1A78 - chains A and B; structure by X-ray diffraction, 2.00 A resolution.

# Chain A (and B)
Protein: Galectin-1
From: Bufo arenarum
Notes: chain B of this document is another copy of the same molecule, construct and numbering; everything in this record applies to it too
UniProt: P56217 (LEG1_BUFAR); residue numbers follow UniProt; this construct covers 1-134
Sequence (134 residues; each row starts with the number of its first residue):
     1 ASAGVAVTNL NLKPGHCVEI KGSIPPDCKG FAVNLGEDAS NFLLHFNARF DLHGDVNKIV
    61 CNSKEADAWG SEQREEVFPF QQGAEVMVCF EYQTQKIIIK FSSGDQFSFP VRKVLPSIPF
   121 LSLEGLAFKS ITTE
Curated features (UniProtKB/Swiss-Prot):
  - binding site (a beta-D-galactoside): His-45 to Arg-49, His-53, Asn-62, Trp-69 to Glu-72
  - modified residue: Ala-1 (N-acetylalanine)

# Interface between chain A and chain B
Pairs across the interface (26):
  Gly-4(A) with Asn-9(B), hydrogen bond (backbone-side chain)
  Val-5(A) with Val-7(B), hydrophobic; Thr-8(B); Asn-9(B)
  Ala-6(A) with Ala-6(B); Val-7(B); Thr-8(B), hydrogen bond (backbone-backbone)
  Val-7(A) with Val-5(B), hydrophobic; Ala-6(B)
  Thr-8(A) with Val-5(B); Ala-6(B), hydrogen bond (backbone-backbone)
  Asn-9(A) with Gly-4(B), hydrogen bond (side chain-backbone); Val-5(B)
  Phe-128(A) with Ile-131(B); Thr-133(B)
  Lys-129(A) with Thr-132(B); Thr-133(B), hydrogen bond (backbone-backbone)
  Ser-130(A) with Ile-131(B); Thr-132(B)
  Ile-131(A) with Phe-128(B); Ser-130(B); Ile-131(B), hydrogen bond (backbone-backbone)
  Thr-132(A) with Lys-129(B); Ser-130(B)
  Thr-133(A) with Phe-128(B), hydrogen bond (side chain-backbone); Lys-129(B), hydrogen bond (backbone-backbone)
Also at the interface, not in a pair above, chain A (13 interface residues in all): Leu-10
Also at the interface, not in a pair above, chain B (13 interface residues in all): Leu-10

# Summary
The chain A/chain B interface involves 13 residues from each chain; the contacts include 8 hydrogen bonds.
Polar pairs include Gly-4(A)/Asn-9(B), Thr-133(A)/Phe-128(B) and Ala-6(A)/Thr-8(B). UniProt lists 11
beta-D-galactoside-binding residues on chain A.
Chain A and chain B are both Galectin-1 (Bufo arenarum); the structure, Complex of toad ovary galectin with
thio-digalactose, was determined by X-ray diffraction, deposited together with 1GAN.
